Entry 7B5I (electron microscopy, 2.80 A resolution); this record covers chains AA and BD of the 30 polymer chains in the assembly.

== Chain AA ==
Protein: All3327 protein
From: Nostoc sp. (strain PCC 7120 / SAG 25.82 / UTEX 2576)
Notes: fragment: cap protein Cis16A
Reference sequence: Q8YRW5 (Q8YRW5_NOSS1); numbering as in UniProt (aligned over 1-192)
Amino-acid sequence (192 residues; each row starts with the number of its first residue):
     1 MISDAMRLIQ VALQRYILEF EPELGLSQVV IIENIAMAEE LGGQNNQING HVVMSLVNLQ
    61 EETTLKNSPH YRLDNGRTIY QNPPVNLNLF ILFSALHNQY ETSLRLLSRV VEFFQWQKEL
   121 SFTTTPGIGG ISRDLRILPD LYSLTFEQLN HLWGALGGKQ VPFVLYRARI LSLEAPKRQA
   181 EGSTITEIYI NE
Not modelled in the structure: 128-131, 192

== Chain BD ==
Protein: All3324 protein
From: Nostoc sp. (strain PCC 7120 / SAG 25.82 / UTEX 2576)
Notes: fragment: cap protein Cis16A
Reference sequence: Q8YRW8 (Q8YRW8_NOSS1); residue numbers follow UniProt; this construct covers 1-143
Amino-acid sequence (143 residues; each row starts with the number of its first residue):
     1 MAEYPLPKFH FQVDWGGSRL GFTEVSGLDV ETEVIEYREG NLPQYHKLKM PGMQKFSNIT
    61 MKRGTFQGDN DFYKWWNTVA LNTIERRDLT ISLLNEKHEP VVVWKVNRAW PTKVQSTDLK
   121 GDGNEVAIES IEVAHEGLTI QNG
Not modelled in the structure: 1

== Chain AA / chain BD interface ==
Residue-residue contacts (8; chain AA residue first):
  Thr64(AA) with Pro5(BD)
  Lys118(AA) with Glu96(BD)
  Glu119(AA) with Lys97(BD)
  Arg136(AA) with Tyr4(BD), hydrogen bond (backbone-side chain)
  Leu138(AA) with Glu96(BD)
  Arg169(AA) with Pro5(BD), hydrogen bond (side chain-backbone); Pro7(BD)
  Ile170(AA) with Tyr4(BD)
Other interface residues (no listed pair), chain AA (8 interface residues in all): Leu65
Other interface residues (no listed pair), chain BD (7 interface residues in all): Glu3, Leu6

== In short ==
8 residues of chain AA and 7 residues of chain BD are in contact; the contacts include 2 hydrogen bonds. Polar
pairs include Arg136(AA)-Tyr4(BD) and Arg169(AA)-Pro5(BD).
Chain AA is All3327 protein and chain BD is All3324 protein, both from Nostoc sp. (strain PCC 7120 / SAG 25.82
/ UTEX 2576); the structure, Cryo-EM structure of the contractile injection system cap complex from Anabaena
PCC7120, was determined by electron microscopy (same publication as 7B5H).
